Entry 1HX3 (X-ray diffraction, 2.10 A resolution); this record covers chain A.

# Chain A
Protein: Isopentenyl diphosphate delta-isomerase
From: Escherichia coli
Notes: EC 5.3.3.2
UniProtKB: Q46822 (IDI_ECOLI); numbering as in UniProt (aligned over 1-182)
Sequence (190 residues; each row starts with the number of its first residue):
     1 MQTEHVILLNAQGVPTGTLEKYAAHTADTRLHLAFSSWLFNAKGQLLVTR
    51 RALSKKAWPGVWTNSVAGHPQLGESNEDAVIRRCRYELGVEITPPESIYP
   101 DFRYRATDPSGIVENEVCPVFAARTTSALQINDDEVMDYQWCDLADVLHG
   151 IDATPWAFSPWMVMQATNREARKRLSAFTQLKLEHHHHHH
Not modelled in the structure: 1-3, 180-190
Differences from the reference sequence: engineered mutation Ala-67 (Cys in Q46822); expression tag (183-190)
Ion coordination: Mn2+: His-25, His-32, His-69, Glu-114, Glu-116
UniProt features mapped onto this chain:
  - active site: Glu-116
  - binding site (substrate): Lys-21, Arg-51, Lys-55, His-69, Arg-83, Glu-87
  - binding site (Mn(2+)): His-25, His-32, His-69, Glu-114, Glu-116
  - binding site (Mg(2+)): Glu-87
  - site: Tyr-104 (Essential for catalytic activity)
  - mutagenesis: Tyr-104 (Y104A: Reduces activity by 99%; Y104F: Reduces activity by 97%)
What the authors report for this chain:
  - Mn2+ coordination: His-25, His-32, His-69, Glu-114, Glu-116
  - binding site for imidazole: Glu-116, Trp-161
  - binding site for sulfate ion: Lys-21, Arg-51, Lys-55
  - catalytic residues: Glu-116, Trp-161 (proposed by the authors, not directly observed)
  - catalytic residues: Glu-87
  - mutagenesis - E87Q, E116Q, W161F: abolished catalytic activity
  - mutagenesis - R51K, K55A, K55R: decreased catalytic activity
  - mutagenesis - R83K: unchanged catalytic activity
  - conformationally variable residues (order/disorder transition): Arg-103 to Glu-116
  - contacts within the chain: Glu-4/Lys-21 (salt bridge), Arg-83/Glu-87 (salt bridge)

# Overview
The Mn2+ site is built by His-25, His-32, His-69, Glu-114 and Glu-116. From UniProt: active-site residue
Glu-116, 6 substrate-binding residues, 5 Mn2+-binding residues and Mg2+-binding residue Glu-87. From the
paper: catalytic residues Glu-116, Trp-161 and Glu-87; E87Q, E116Q and W161F abolish catalytic activity; 7
substitutions were tested in all.
Chain A is Isopentenyl diphosphate delta-isomerase (Escherichia coli); the structure, Crystal structure of
e.coli isopentenyl diphosphate:dimethylallyl diphosphate isomerase, was determined by X-ray diffraction,
deposited together with 1HZT.
